5XKH - chains B and F of the 6 polymer chains in the assembly; structure by X-ray diffraction, 2.25 A resolution.

Chain B:
Protein: Tubulin beta chain
From: Sus scrofa
UniProt: F2Z5B2 (F2Z5B2_PIG); residues 1-445 here = UniProt positions 1-445
Chain sequence (445 residues; numbered 1 to 445; the number before each row is that of its first residue):
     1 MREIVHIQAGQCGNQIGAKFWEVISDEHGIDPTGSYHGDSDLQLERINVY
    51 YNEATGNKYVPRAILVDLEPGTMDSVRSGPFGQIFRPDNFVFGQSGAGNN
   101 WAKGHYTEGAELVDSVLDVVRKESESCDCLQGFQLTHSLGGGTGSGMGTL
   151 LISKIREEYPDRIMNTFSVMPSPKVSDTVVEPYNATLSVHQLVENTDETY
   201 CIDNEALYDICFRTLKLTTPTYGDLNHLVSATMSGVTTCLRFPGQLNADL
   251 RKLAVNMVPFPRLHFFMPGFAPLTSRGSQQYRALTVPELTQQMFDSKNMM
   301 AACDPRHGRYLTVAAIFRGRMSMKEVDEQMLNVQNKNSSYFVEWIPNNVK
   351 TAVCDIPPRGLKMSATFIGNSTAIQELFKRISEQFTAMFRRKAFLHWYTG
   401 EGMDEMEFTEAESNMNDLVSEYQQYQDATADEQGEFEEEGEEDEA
Unresolved in the structure: 429-445
Differences from the reference sequence: conflict Gly440 (Glu in F2Z5B2), Glu441 (Gly in F2Z5B2)
Ion coordination: Mg2+: Gln11 (together with GDP)
Small-molecule neighbours:
  - 89C (4-[(4-methoxy-3-oxidanyl-phenyl)-methyl-amino]chromen-2-one): Cys239, Leu240, Leu246, Ala248, Lys252, Leu253, Asn256, Met257, Thr312, Val313, Ala314, Ala315, Ile316, Asn347, Asn348, Val349, Lys350, Thr351, Ala352
  - GDP (guanosine-5'-diphosphate): Gly10, Gln11, Cys12, Gln15, Ile16, Asp67, Asn99, Ser138, Gly140, Gly141, Gly142, Thr143, Gly144, Ser145, Val169, Pro171, Val175, Asp177, Glu181, Asn204, Leu207, Tyr222, Leu225, Asn226

Chain F:
Protein: Uncharacterized protein
From: Gallus gallus
UniProt: E1BQ43 (E1BQ43_CHICK); numbering as in UniProt (aligned over 1-378)
Chain sequence (384 residues; each row starts with the number of its first residue):
     1 MYTFVVRDENSSVYAEVSRLLLATGQWKRLRKDNPRFNLMLGERNRLPFG
    51 RLGHEPGLVQLVNYYRGADKLCRKASLVKLIKTSPELSESCTWFPESYVI
   101 YPTNLKTPVAPAQNGIRHLINNTRTDEREVFLAAYNRRREGREGNVWIAK
   151 SSAGAKGEGILISSEASELLDFIDEQGQVHVIQKYLEKPLLLEPGHRKFD
   201 IRSWVLVDHLYNIYLYREGVLRTSSEPYNSANFQDKTCHLTNHCIQKEYS
   251 KNYGRYEEGNEMFFEEFNQYLMDALNTTLENSILLQIKHIIRSCLMCIEP
   301 AISTKHLHYQSFQLFGFDFMVDEELKVWLIEVNGAPACAQKLYAELCQGI
   351 VDVAISSVFPLADTGQKTSQPTSIFIKLHHHHHH
Unresolved in the structure: 104-125, 150-160, 248-251, 363-372, 381-384
Differences from the reference sequence: expression tag (379-384)

How chain B and chain F interact:
Pairs across the interface - 8 pairs, chain B then chain F:
  Leu331(B) - Pro56(F)
  Gln334(B) - Arg36(F)  hydrogen bond
  Asn335(B) - Thr3(F)
  Asn335(B) - Arg36(F)  hydrogen bond
  Asn335(B) - Gly57(F)
  Asn335(B) - Leu58(F)
  Ser338(B) - Leu30(F)
  Ser338(B) - Asn34(F)  hydrogen bond
Also at the interface, not in a pair above, chain B (6 interface residues in all): Lys336, Asn347
Also at the interface, not in a pair above, chain F (9 interface residues in all): Met1, Glu55

In short:
6 residues of chain B and 9 residues of chain F are in contact, with 3 hydrogen bonds. Among the polar pairs
are Gln334(B)-Arg36(F), Asn335(B)-Arg36(F) and Ser338(B)-Asn34(F). Bound to chain B: GDP and compound 89C.
Chain B is Tubulin beta chain (Sus scrofa) and chain F is Uncharacterized protein (Gallus gallus); the
structure, Crystal structure of T2R-TTL-CF1 complex, was determined by X-ray diffraction.
